Entry 7KJN (X-ray diffraction, 2.80 A resolution); this record covers chains A and C of the 3 polymer chains in the assembly.

== Chain A ==
Name: Protein Mdm4
UniProtKB: O15151 (MDM4_HUMAN); residues 24-108 here = UniProt positions 24-108
Sequence (85 residues; numbered 24 to 108; the number before each row is that of its first residue):
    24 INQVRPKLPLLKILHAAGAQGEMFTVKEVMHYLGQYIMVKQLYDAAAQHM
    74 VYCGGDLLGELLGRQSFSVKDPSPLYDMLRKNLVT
Sequence notes: engineered mutation Ala68 (Gln in O15151), Ala69 (Gln in O15151), Ala70 (Glu in O15151)

== Chain C ==
Name: D-PMI-omega
Sequence (12 residues; row label = number of the first residue in the row):
     1 EFWYVEXEKLLR
Modified residues: Glu1, Glu6, Glu8 (D-glutamic acid; DGL); Phe2 (D-phenylalanine; DPN); Trp3 (D-tryptophan; DTR); Tyr4 (D-tyrosine; DTY); Val5 (D-valine; DVA); D0C (4-chloro-D-phenylalanine) at position 7; Lys9 (D-lysine; DLY); Leu10, Leu11 (D-leucine; DLE); Arg12 (D-arginine; DAR)

== Chain A / chain C interface ==
Contacting residue pairs - 21 pairs, chain A then chain C:
  Ile24(A) with Leu10(C); Leu11(C); Arg12(C)
  Asn25(A) with Leu11(C), hydrogen bond (backbone-backbone)
  Val49(A) with D0C_7(C); Leu10(C); Leu11(C)
  Val92(A) with Trp3(C)
  Lys93(A) with Trp3(C)
  Asp94(A) with Tyr4(C)
  Pro95(A) with Tyr4(C)
  Ser96(A) with Tyr4(C)
  Tyr99(A) with Tyr4(C); Val5(C); Glu6(C); D0C_7(C); Leu10(C)
  Leu102(A) with D0C_7(C)
  Arg103(A) with D0C_7(C); Glu8(C)
  Leu106(A) with D0C_7(C)
Interface residues without a listed pair, chain A (16 interface residues in all): Val27, Lys50, Met53, Thr108
Interface residues without a listed pair, chain C (10 interface residues in all): Lys9

== Overview ==
16 residues of chain A and 10 residues of chain C are in contact, with 1 hydrogen bond. The hydrogen-bonded
pair Asn25(A)-Leu11(C) is a backbone contact.
Here chain A is Protein Mdm4 and chain C is D-PMI-omega. Entry 7KJN (Crystal structure of human mdmx in
complex with D-peptide inhibitor (dpmi-omega)) was determined by X-ray diffraction, deposited together with
7KJM.
